5LEJ - chains B and D of the 4 polymer chains in the assembly; structure by X-ray diffraction, 2.70 A resolution.

Chain B:
Name: Listeriolysin regulatory protein
Source organism: Listeria monocytogenes serovar 1/2a (strain ATCC BAA-679 / EGD-e)
Reference sequence: P22262 (PRFA_LISMO); residue numbers follow UniProt; this construct covers 1-237
Amino-acid sequence (237 residues; numbered 1 to 237; the number before each row is that of its first residue):
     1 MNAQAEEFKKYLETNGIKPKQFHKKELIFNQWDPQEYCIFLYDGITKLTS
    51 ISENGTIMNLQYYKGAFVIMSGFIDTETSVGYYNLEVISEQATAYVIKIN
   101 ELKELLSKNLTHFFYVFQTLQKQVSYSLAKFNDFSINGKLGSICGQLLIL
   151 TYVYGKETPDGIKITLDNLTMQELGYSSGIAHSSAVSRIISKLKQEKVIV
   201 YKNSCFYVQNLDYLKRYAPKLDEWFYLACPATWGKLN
Swiss-Prot annotation at these positions:
  - natural variant: Gly145 (G145S: In prfA* mutant which constitutively overexpresses virulence genes. Presumably blocks prfA in a cofactor-independent transcriptionally active conformation)

Chain D:
Molecule: 30-nt DNA strand
Sequence (30 nucleotides; each row starts with the number of its first residue; note: 1 number in that range is skipped by the numbering (no residue carries it; nothing is unmodelled there); numbers below 1 keep their minus sign (DT-15 is residue -15)):
   -15 TATCGTCGTTAACAA
     1 ATGTTAATGCCTCAA

Interface between chain B and chain D:
Residue-residue contacts (9):
  Thr170(B) - DG-8(D)  phosphate contact
  Met171(B) - DG-8(D)  hydrogen bond to the phosphate
  Met171(B) - DT-7(D)  phosphate contact
  Ser184(B) - DT-6(D)  base contact
  Ser187(B) - DT-7(D)  hydrogen bond to the phosphate
  Ser191(B) - DT-6(D)  phosphate contact
  Lys194(B) - DT-7(D)  salt bridge to the phosphate
  Tyr201(B) - DG-8(D)  phosphate contact
  Tyr201(B) - DT-7(D)  phosphate contact
Other interface residues (no listed pair), chain B (8 interface residues in all): Arg188
Other interface residues (no listed pair), chain D (5 interface residues in all): DA-5, DA-4

Overview:
8 residues of chain B face 5 of chain D across their interface; the contacts include 2 hydrogen bonds and 1
salt bridge. Polar pairs include Met171(B)-DG-8(D), Ser187(B)-DT-7(D) and Lys194(B)-DT-7(D).
Chain B is Listeriolysin regulatory protein (Listeria monocytogenes serovar 1/2a (strain ATCC BAA-679 /
EGD-e)) and chain D is a 30-nt DNA strand; the structure, The Transcriptional Regulator PrfA from Listeria
Monocytogenes in complex with a 30-bp operator PrfA-box motif, was determined by X-ray diffraction together
with 5LEK and 5LRS from the same study.
